Entry 8S4Y (X-ray diffraction, 2.70 A resolution); this record covers chains A and B.

Chain A:
Name: C31
From: Mus musculus
UniProtKB: P12023 (A4_MOUSE); numbering as in UniProt (aligned over 754-764)
Sequence (17 residues; numbered -6 to 764; 754 numbers in that range are skipped by the numbering (no residue carries them; nothing is unmodelled there); the number before each row is that of its first residue; numbers below 1 keep their minus sign (Gly-6 is residue -6)):
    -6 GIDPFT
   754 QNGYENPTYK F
Disordered / not traced: -6 to -5
Construct notes: expression tag (-6 to -1)
Swiss-Prot annotation at these positions:
  - region: Gly756 to Phe764 (Interaction with DAB2)
  - motif: Tyr757 to Tyr762 (YENPXY motif)
  - modified residue: Tyr757 (Phosphotyrosine)
  - cross-link: Lys763 (Glycyl lysine isopeptide (Lys-Gly) (interchain with G-Cter in ubiquitin))
  - mutagenesis: Gly756 (G756F/H/N/S/W: Greatly impairs interaction with DAB2; G756Y: Impairs interaction with DAB2), Tyr757 (Y757F: Greatly promotes interaction with DAB2; Y757G/H/V: Greatly impairs interaction with DAB2; Y757G: No MAPK8IP1 nor APBA1 nor APBB1 nor DAB1 binding; Y757I/W: Impairs interaction with DAB2), Asn759 (N759A: No MAPK8IP1 nor APBA1 nor Dab1 binding. No effect on APBB1 binding; N759G/L/M/P: Greatly impairs interaction with DAB2), Pro760 (P760E/F/I/K/L/Q/R/V/W/Y: Greatly impairs interaction with DAB2), Tyr762 (Y762A: No MAPK8IP1 nor APBA1 nor Dab1 binding. No effect on APBB1 binding; Y762W: Greatly impairs interaction with DAB2)

Chain B:
Name: Talin-1
From: Mus musculus
UniProtKB: P54939 (TLN1_CHICK); residues 209-400 here = UniProt positions 209-400
Sequence (192 residues; row label = number of the first residue in the row):
   209 PVQLNLLYVQ ARDDILNGSH PVSFDKACEF AGYQCQIQFG PHNEQKHKPG FLELKDFLPK
   269 EYIKQKGERK IFMAHKNCGN MSEIEAKVRY VKLARSLKTY GVSFFLVKEK MKGKNKLVPR
   329 LLGITKECVM RVDEKTKEVI QEWSLTNIKR WAASPKSFTL DFGDYQDGYY SVQTTEGEQI
   389 AQLIAGYIDI IL
Disordered / not traced: 322-323

Chain A / chain B interface:
Contacting residue pairs - 8 pairs, chain A then chain B:
  Asn759(A) with Gln211(B)
  Pro760(A) with Leu212(B)
  Tyr762(A) with Gln211(B), hydrogen bond (backbone-backbone)
  Lys763(A) with Pro209(B); Val210(B), hydrogen bond (backbone-backbone)
  Phe764(A) with Pro209(B), covalent bond; Val210(B); Ile292(B), hydrophobic
Interface residues without a listed pair, chain B (6 interface residues in all): Leu215

Summary:
Chain A and chain B form an interface of 5 and 6 residues respectively; the contacts include 1 covalent bond
and 2 hydrogen bonds. Main-chain hydrogen bonds include Tyr762(A)-Gln211(B) and Lys763(A)-Val210(B). UniProt
lists 5 mutagenesis sites on chain A.
Chain A is C31 and chain B is Talin-1, both from Mus musculus; the structure, Crystal structure of an
APP-talin (F2F3) chimera, was determined by X-ray diffraction.
